6N94 - chains C and D of the 6 polymer chains in the assembly; structure by X-ray diffraction, 1.75 A resolution.

[Chain C (and D)]
Name: Methylmalonyl-CoA decarboxylase
Source organism: Escherichia coli (strain K12)
Notes: EC 4.1.1.-; chain D of this document is another copy of the same molecule, construct and numbering; everything in this record applies to it too
UniProtKB: P52045 (SCPB_ECOLI); numbering as in UniProt (aligned over 1-261)
Chain sequence (261 residues; row label = number of the first residue in the row):
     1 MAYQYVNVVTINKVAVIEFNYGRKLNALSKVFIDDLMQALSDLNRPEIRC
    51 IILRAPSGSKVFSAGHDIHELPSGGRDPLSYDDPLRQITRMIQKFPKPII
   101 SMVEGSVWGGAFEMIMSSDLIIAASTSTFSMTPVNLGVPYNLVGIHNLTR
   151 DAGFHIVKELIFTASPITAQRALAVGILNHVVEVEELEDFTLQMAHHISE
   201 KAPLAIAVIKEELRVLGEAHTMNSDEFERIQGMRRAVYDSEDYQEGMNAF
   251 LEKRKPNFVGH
Not modelled in the structure: 1
Sequence notes: engineered mutation Ala2 (Ser in P52045)
Ion coordination: K+: Gln38 (together with tetraethylene glycol); Ni2+: His220 (shared with 1 residue of chain A; 1 residue of chain B)
Small-molecule neighbours:
  - KGJ ([1-[2-[3-[[(2R)-4-[[[(2R,3S,4R,5R)-5-(6-aminopurin-9-yl)-4-oxidanyl-3-phosphonooxy-oxolan-2-yl]methoxy-oxidanyl-phosphoryl]oxy-oxidanyl-phosphoryl]oxy-3,3-dimethyl-2-oxidanyl-butanoyl]amino]propanoylamino]ethylamino]-1-oxidanylidene-propan-2-ylidene]-bis(oxidanidyl)azanium), molecule 1: Arg23, Lys24, Leu25, Ala27, Lys60, Val61, Ala64, Gly65, His66, Asp67, Ile68, His69, Leu85, Trp108, Gly109, Gly110, Thr132, Pro133, Leu136, Val138, Tyr140, Phe250, Lys253
  - KGJ, molecule 2: Ser106, Val107, Trp108, Thr128, Phe129, Ser130, Thr163, Ala164, Ser165, Pro166
Swiss-Prot annotation at these positions:
  - binding site (substrate): Ala64 to Ile68, Gly110, Thr132, Lys253

[Interface between chain C and chain D]
Residue-residue contacts (54; chain C residue first):
  Gly75(C) with Arg76(D)
  Arg76(C) with Gly75(D), hydrogen bond (side chain-backbone); Arg235(D); Asp239(D), salt bridge
  Asp77(C) with Arg235(D), hydrogen bond (backbone-side chain)
  Ser80(C) with Arg235(D)
  Tyr81(C) with Asp225(D), hydrogen bond; Glu228(D); Arg229(D)
  Arg90(C) with Asp225(D)
  Asn141(C) with Glu228(D), hydrogen bond
  Leu142(C) with Ser224(D); Glu228(D), hydrogen bond (backbone-side chain)
  Val143(C) with Ser224(D); Asp225(D); Glu228(D), hydrogen bond (backbone-side chain)
  Glu218(C) with Asn223(D); Asp225(D)
  His220(C) with Asn223(D)
  Thr221(C) with Thr221(D), hydrogen bond; Met222(D)
  Met222(C) with Thr221(D); Met222(D), hydrogen bond (backbone-backbone); Ser224(D); Phe227(D)
  Asn223(C) with Glu218(D); His220(D); Phe227(D)
  Ser224(C) with Leu142(D); Val143(D); Met222(D); Phe227(D)
  Asp225(C) with Tyr81(D), hydrogen bond; Arg90(D); Val143(D); Glu218(D)
  Phe227(C) with Met222(D); Asn223(D); Ser224(D); Phe227(D), hydrophobic; Glu228(D); Gln231(D)
  Glu228(C) with Tyr81(D); Asn141(D), hydrogen bond; Leu142(D), hydrogen bond (side chain-backbone); Val143(D), hydrogen bond (side chain-backbone); Phe227(D)
  Arg229(C) with Tyr81(D)
  Gln231(C) with Phe227(D); Gln231(D), hydrogen bond
  Arg235(C) with Arg76(D); Asp77(D); Ser80(D), hydrogen bond
  Asp239(C) with Arg76(D), salt bridge
Interface residues without a listed pair, chain C (24 interface residues in all): Asp82, Arg86
Interface residues without a listed pair, chain D (23 interface residues in all): Arg86

[In short]
Chain C and chain D form an interface of 24 and 23 residues respectively; the contacts include 14 hydrogen
bonds and 2 salt bridges. Among the polar pairs are Arg76(C)-Asp239(D), Arg76(C)-Gly75(D) and
Asp77(C)-Arg235(D). Ligands of chain C: compound KGJ.
Both chains are Methylmalonyl-CoA decarboxylase (Escherichia coli (strain K12)). Entry 6N94 (Methylmalonyl-CoA
decarboxylase in complex with 2-nitronate-propionyl-amino(dethia)-CoA) was determined by X-ray diffraction,
deposited together with 6N92, 6N93, 6N95, 6N96 and 6N97.
